1P3G - chains J and A of the 10 polymer chains in the assembly; structure by X-ray diffraction, 2.70 A resolution.

Chain J:
Molecule: Palindromic 146bp Human Alpha-Satellite DNA fragment
Organism: Homo sapiens
Sequence (146 nucleotides; row label = number of the first residue in the row):
   147 ATCAATATCCACCTGCAGATTCTACCAAAAGTGTATTTGGAAACTGCTCC
   197 ATCAAAAGGCATGTTCAGCGGAATTCCGCTGAACATGCCTTTTGATGGAG
   247 CAGTTTCCAAATACACTTTTGGTAGAATCTGCAGGTGGATATTGAT

Chain A:
Molecule: Histone H3
Organism: Xenopus laevis
Reference sequence: Q7ZT64 (Q7ZT64_9ZZZZ); residues 401-535 here correspond to UniProt positions 2-136 (UniProt number = residue number - 399)
Amino-acid sequence (135 residues; each row starts with the number of its first residue):
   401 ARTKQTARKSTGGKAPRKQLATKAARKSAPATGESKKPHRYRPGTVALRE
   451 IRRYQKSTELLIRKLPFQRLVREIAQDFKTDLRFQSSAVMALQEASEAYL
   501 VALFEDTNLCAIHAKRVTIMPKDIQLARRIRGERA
Disordered / not traced: 401-437
Construct notes: conflict Glu-434 (Gly35 in Q7ZT64), Ser-435 (Val36 in Q7ZT64), Ala-502 (Gly103 in Q7ZT64)

How chain J and chain A interact:
Residue-residue contacts (28; chain J residue first):
  DA151(J) / His-439(A)  phosphate contact
  DT152(J) / His-439(A)  phosphate contact
  DT152(J) / Tyr-441(A)  sugar contact
  DA153(J) / Tyr-441(A)  sugar contact
  DA153(J) / Arg-449(A)  phosphate contact
  DT154(J) / Arg-449(A)  phosphate contact
  DA228(J) / Pro-443(A)  phosphate contact
  DA228(J) / Gly-444(A)  hydrogen bond to the phosphate
  DA229(J) / Arg-440(A)  hydrogen bond to the base
  DA229(J) / Tyr-441(A)  sugar contact
  DA229(J) / Arg-442(A)  sugar contact
  DA229(J) / Pro-443(A)  sugar contact
  DA229(J) / Gly-444(A)  hydrogen bond to the phosphate
  DA229(J) / Thr-445(A)  hydrogen bond to the phosphate
  DA229(J) / Val-446(A)  hydrogen bond to the phosphate
  DA229(J) / Ala-447(A)  hydrogen bond to the phosphate
  DC230(J) / His-439(A)  phosphate contact
  DC230(J) / Arg-440(A)  sugar contact
  DC230(J) / Tyr-441(A)  hydrogen bond to the phosphate
  DC230(J) / Val-446(A)  phosphate contact
  DT237(J) / Arg-463(A)  salt bridge to the phosphate
  DT237(J) / Leu-465(A)  phosphate contact
  DT237(J) / Pro-466(A)  phosphate contact
  DT237(J) / Arg-469(A)  salt bridge to the phosphate
  DT238(J) / Arg-463(A)  phosphate contact
  DT238(J) / Lys-464(A)  hydrogen bond to the phosphate
  DT238(J) / Leu-465(A)  hydrogen bond to the phosphate
  DA245(J) / Arg-483(A)  sugar contact
Other interface residues (no listed pair), chain J (16 interface residues in all): DC155, DA218, DA231, DT236, DG244, DG246
Other interface residues (no listed pair), chain A (20 interface residues in all): Glu-450, Lys-456, Asp-481, Lys-515

Summary:
16 residues of chain J and 20 residues of chain A are in contact; the contacts include 9 hydrogen bonds and 2
salt bridges. Among the polar pairs are DA229(J)/Arg-440(A), DA228(J)/Gly-444(A) and DA229(J)/Gly-444(A).
Here chain J is Palindromic 146bp Human Alpha-Satellite DNA fragment (Homo sapiens) and chain A is Histone H3
(Xenopus laevis). Entry 1P3G (Crystallographic Studies of Nucleosome Core Particles containing Histone 'Sin'
Mutants) was determined by X-ray diffraction (same publication as 1P34, 1P3A, 1P3B, 1P3F, 1P3I, 1P3K and 4
further entries).
